Entry 8CGJ (electron microscopy, 1.79 A resolution); this record covers chains A and P of the 16 polymer chains in the assembly.

== Chain A ==
Molecule: 16S rRNA
Source organism: Escherichia coli BW25113
Sequence (1540 nucleotides; each row starts with the number of its first residue):
     1 AAAUUGAAGA GUUUGAUCAU GGCUCAGAUU GAACGCUGGC GGCAGGCCUA ACACAUGCAA
    61 GUCGAACGGU AACAGGAAGA AGCUUGCUUC UUUGCUGACG AGUGGCGGAC GGGUGAGUAA
   121 UGUCUGGGAA ACUGCCUGAU GGAGGGGGAU AACUACUGGA AACGGUAGCU AAUACCGCAU
   181 AACGUCGCAA GACCAAAGAG GGGGACCUUC GGGCCUCUUG CCAUCGGAUG UGCCCAGAUG
   241 GGAUUAGCUA GUAGGUGGGG UAACGGCUCA CCUAGGCGAC GAUCCCUAGC UGGUCUGAGA
   301 GGAUGACCAG CCACACUGGA ACUGAGACAC GGUCCAGACU CCUACGGGAG GCAGCAGUGG
   361 GGAAUAUUGC ACAAUGGGCG CAAGCCUGAU GCAGCCAUGC CGCGUGUAUG AAGAAGCCCU
   421 UCGGGUUGUA AAGUACUUUC AGCGGGGAGG AAGGGAGUAA AGUUAAUACC UUUGCUCAUU
   481 GACGUUACCC GCAGAAGAAG CACCGGCUAA CUCCGUGCCA GCAGCCXCGG UAAUACGGAG
   541 GGUGCAAGCG UUAAUCGGAA UUACUGGGCG UAAAGCGCAC GCAGGCGGUU UGUUAAGUCA
   601 GAUGUGAAAU CCCCGGGCUC AACCUGGGAA CUGCAUCUGA UACUGGCAAG CUUGAGUCUC
   661 GUAGAGGGGG GUAGAAUUCC AGGUGUAGCG GUGAAAUGCG UAGAGAUCUG GAGGAAUACC
   721 GGUGGCGAAG GCGGCCCCCU GGACGAAGAC UGACGCUCAG GUGCGAAAGC GUGGGGAGCA
   781 AACAGGAUUA GAUACCCUGG UAGUCCACGC CGUAAACGAU GUCGACUUGG AGGUUGUGCC
   841 CUUGAGGCGU GGCUUCCGGA GCUAACGCGU UAAGUCGACC GCCUGGGGAG UACGGCCGCA
   901 AGGUUAAAAC UCAAAUGAAU UGACGGGGGC CCGCACAAGC GGUGGAGCAU GUGGUUUAAU
   961 UCGAUGXAAC GCGAAGAACC UUACCUGGUC UUGACAUCCA CGGAAGUUUU CAGAGAUGAG
  1021 AAUGUGCCUU CGGGAACCGU GAGACAGGUG CUGCAUGGCU GUCGUCAGCU CGUGUUGUGA
  1081 AAUGUUGGGU UAAGUCCCGC AACGAGCGCA ACCCUUAUCC UUUGUUGCCA GCGGUCCGGC
  1141 CGGGAACUCA AAGGAGACUG CCAGUGAUAA ACUGGAGGAA GGUGGGGAUG ACGUCAAGUC
  1201 AUCAUGGCCC UUACGACCAG GGCUACACAC GUGCUACAAU GGCGCAUACA AAGAGAAGCG
  1261 ACCUCGCGAG AGCAAGCGGA CCUCAUAAAG UGCGUCGUAG UCCGGAUUGG AGUCUGCAAC
  1321 UCGACUCCAU GAAGUCGGAA UCGCUAGUAA UCGUGGAUCA GAAUGCCACG GUGAAUACGU
  1381 UCCCGGGCCU UGUACACACC GCCCGUXACA CCAUGGGAGU GGGUUGCAAA AGAAGUAGGU
  1441 AGCUUAACCU UCGGGAGGGC GCUUACCACU UUGUGAUUCA UGACUGGGGU GAAGUCGUAA
  1501 CAAGGUAACC GUAGGGGAAC CUGCGGUUGG AUCACCUCCU
Not modelled in the structure: 1, 203-214, 840-846, 936-1060, 1113-1187, 1198-1381, 1535-1540
Modified positions: PSU (pseudouridine-5'-monophosphate) at position 516, G7M (N7-methyl-guanosine-5'-monophosphate) at position 527, 2MG (2N-methylguanosine-5'-monophosphate) at position 966, 5MC (5-methylcytidine-5'-monophosphate) at position 967, 2MG (2N-methylguanosine-5'-monophosphate) at position 1207, 4OC (4n,o2'-methylcytidine-5'-monophosphate) at position 1402, 5MC (5-methylcytidine-5'-monophosphate) at position 1407, UR3 (3-methyluridine-5'-monophoshate) at position 1498, 2MG (2N-methylguanosine-5'-monophosphate) at position 1516, MA6 (6N-dimethyladenosine-5'-monophoshate) at position 1518, MA6 (6N-dimethyladenosine-5'-monophoshate) at position 1519
Ion coordination: K+ site 1: G11, U12, G21, G22; Mg2+ site 1 near G21 (its only coordinating residue here); Mg2+ site 2: A59, U387; K+ site 2: G61, U62, G104, G105; Mg2+ site 3 near G100 (its only coordinating residue here); K+ site 3: G107, G324, G326; Mg2+ site 4: A109, G331; K+ site 4: A109, C110, G111; Mg2+ site 5 near G111 (its only coordinating residue here); K+ site 5: G115, G117, G289; Mg2+ site 6: A116, G117, G289; Mg2+ site 7 near G145 (its only coordinating residue here); 37 more Mg2+ sites not listed; 19 more K+ sites not listed
Residues lining bound ligands:
  - hydrated form of streptomycin (5I0; [(2S,3S,4S,5R,6S)-2-[(2R,3R,4R,5S)-2-[(1R,2S,3R,4R,5S,6R)-2,4-bis[[azaniumylidene(azanyl)methyl]amino]-3,5,6-tris(oxidanyl)cyclohexyl]oxy-4-[bis(oxidanyl)methyl]-5-methyl-4-oxidanyl-oxolan-3-yl]oxy-6-(hydroxymethyl)-4,5-bis(oxidanyl)oxan-3-yl]-methyl-azanium): U12, U13, U14, C526, G7M_527, C912, A913, A914, A915, U1490, G1491
  - tetracycline (TAC): G242, U244, A892, C893, A906, A907, A908

== Chain P ==
Protein: 30S ribosomal protein S16
Source organism: Escherichia coli BW25113
UniProt: P0A7T3 (RS16_ECOLI); numbering as in UniProt (aligned over 1-82)
Chain sequence (82 residues; numbered 1 to 82; the number before each row is that of its first residue):
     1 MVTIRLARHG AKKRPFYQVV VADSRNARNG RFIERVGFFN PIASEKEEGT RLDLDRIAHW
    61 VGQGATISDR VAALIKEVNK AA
Not modelled in the structure: 80-82

== How chain A and chain P interact ==
Pairs across the interface - 80 pairs, chain A then chain P:
  C43(A) - Lys12(P)  salt bridge to the phosphate
  A44(A) - Lys12(P)  hydrogen bond to the phosphate
  C110(A) - Arg25(P)  hydrogen bond to the sugar
  G111(A) - Arg25(P)  sugar contact
  G111(A) - Ala27(P)  sugar contact
  G112(A) - Ala27(P)  phosphate contact
  G134(A) - Arg25(P)  hydrogen bond to the base
  C135(A) - Met1(P)  hydrogen bond to the base
  C136(A) - Met1(P)  sugar contact
  C136(A) - Gly64(P)  hydrogen bond to the sugar
  C136(A) - Thr66(P)  sugar contact
  U137(A) - Gly62(P)  sugar contact
  U137(A) - Gly64(P)  sugar contact
  G227(A) - Gln63(P)  hydrogen bond to the base
  A228(A) - Val2(P)  sugar contact
  A228(A) - Trp60(P)  sugar contact
  A228(A) - Gln63(P)  sugar contact
  U229(A) - Val2(P)  sugar contact
  U229(A) - Asp23(P)  sugar contact
  U229(A) - Ile33(P)  sugar contact
  U229(A) - Trp60(P)  phosphate contact
  G230(A) - Asp23(P)  sugar contact
  G230(A) - Arg25(P)  hydrogen bond to the sugar
  G230(A) - Arg31(P)  salt bridge to the phosphate
  U231(A) - Arg31(P)  salt bridge to the phosphate
  A309(A) - Asn29(P)  sugar contact
  A309(A) - Gly30(P)  phosphate contact
  A309(A) - Arg31(P)  phosphate contact
  G310(A) - Gly30(P)  phosphate contact
  G310(A) - Arg31(P)  hydrogen bond to the phosphate
  C311(A) - Arg31(P)  salt bridge to the phosphate
  A374(A) - Tyr17(P)  hydrogen bond to the sugar
  A374(A) - Arg70(P)  hydrogen bond to the phosphate
  U375(A) - Leu6(P)  hydrogen bond to the sugar
  U375(A) - Tyr17(P)  sugar contact
  U375(A) - Arg28(P)  hydrogen bond to the base
  U375(A) - Arg70(P)  salt bridge to the phosphate
  G376(A) - Arg5(P)  hydrogen bond to the phosphate
  G376(A) - Leu6(P)  hydrogen bond to the phosphate
  G376(A) - Arg28(P)  sugar contact
  G376(A) - Ser68(P)  hydrogen bond to the phosphate
  G377(A) - Thr3(P)  phosphate contact
  G377(A) - Arg5(P)  salt bridge to the phosphate
  G377(A) - Ser24(P)  sugar contact
  U390(A) - Arg28(P)  hydrogen bond to the sugar
  G391(A) - Arg8(P)  salt bridge to the phosphate
  G391(A) - Arg28(P)  salt bridge to the phosphate
  C392(A) - Arg8(P)  salt bridge to the phosphate
  C392(A) - Lys12(P)  phosphate contact
  C392(A) - Lys13(P)  hydrogen bond to the phosphate
  A393(A) - Lys12(P)  salt bridge to the phosphate
  A393(A) - Lys13(P)  phosphate contact
  G449(A) - Ile42(P)  sugar contact
  G450(A) - Lys13(P)  base contact
  G450(A) - Pro15(P)  sugar contact
  G450(A) - Pro41(P)  sugar contact
  G450(A) - Ile42(P)  sugar contact
  A451(A) - Arg70(P)  salt bridge to the phosphate
  A452(A) - Arg70(P)  sugar contact
  A452(A) - Ala73(P)  sugar contact
  U473(A) - Lys76(P)  salt bridge to the phosphate
  C483(A) - Lys13(P)  hydrogen bond to the base
  A608(A) - Phe32(P)  sugar contact
  G616(A) - Glu47(P)  hydrogen bond to the sugar
  G617(A) - Arg14(P)  hydrogen bond to the sugar
  G617(A) - Ser44(P)  hydrogen bond to the phosphate
  G617(A) - Glu47(P)  sugar contact
  C618(A) - Arg14(P)  sugar contact
  C618(A) - Ser44(P)  phosphate contact
  C624(A) - Gly10(P)  hydrogen bond to the phosphate
  U625(A) - His9(P)  phosphate contact
  U625(A) - Gly10(P)  hydrogen bond to the phosphate
  U625(A) - Phe16(P)  phosphate contact
  U625(A) - Gln18(P)  phosphate contact
  G626(A) - Gln18(P)  hydrogen bond to the phosphate
  G626(A) - Arg35(P)  salt bridge to the phosphate
  G626(A) - Phe38(P)  sugar contact
  G626(A) - Arg51(P)  hydrogen bond to the sugar
  G627(A) - Arg35(P)  salt bridge to the phosphate
  G627(A) - Arg51(P)  salt bridge to the phosphate
Interface residues without a listed pair, chain A (43 interface residues in all): G378, G453, G474, C623
Interface residues without a listed pair, chain P (43 interface residues in all): Ala11, Asn26

== In short ==
Chain A and chain P each contribute 43 residues to their interface; the contacts include 25 hydrogen bonds and
15 salt bridges. Polar pairs include G134(A)-Arg25(P), C135(A)-Met1(P) and G227(A)-Gln63(P). Bound to chain A:
hydrated form of streptomycin and tetracycline.
Here chain A is 16S rRNA and chain P is 30S ribosomal protein S16, both from Escherichia coli BW25113. Entry
8CGJ (Streptomycin bound to the 30S body) was determined by electron microscopy together with 8CA7, 8CAI,
8CEP, 8CF1, 8CF8, 8CGI, 8CGR and 8CGU from the same study.
